PDB entry 3JB6 | electron microscopy, 3.30 A resolution | chains A and B of the 4 polymer chains in the assembly

== Chain A ==
Molecule: RNA-dependent RNA polymerase
Organism: Bombyx mori cypovirus 1
Notes: EC 2.7.7.48
UniProtKB: D0EZK6 (D0EZK6_CPVBM); residue numbers follow UniProt; this construct covers 1-1225
Sequence (1225 residues; numbered 1 to 1225; the number before each row is that of its first residue):
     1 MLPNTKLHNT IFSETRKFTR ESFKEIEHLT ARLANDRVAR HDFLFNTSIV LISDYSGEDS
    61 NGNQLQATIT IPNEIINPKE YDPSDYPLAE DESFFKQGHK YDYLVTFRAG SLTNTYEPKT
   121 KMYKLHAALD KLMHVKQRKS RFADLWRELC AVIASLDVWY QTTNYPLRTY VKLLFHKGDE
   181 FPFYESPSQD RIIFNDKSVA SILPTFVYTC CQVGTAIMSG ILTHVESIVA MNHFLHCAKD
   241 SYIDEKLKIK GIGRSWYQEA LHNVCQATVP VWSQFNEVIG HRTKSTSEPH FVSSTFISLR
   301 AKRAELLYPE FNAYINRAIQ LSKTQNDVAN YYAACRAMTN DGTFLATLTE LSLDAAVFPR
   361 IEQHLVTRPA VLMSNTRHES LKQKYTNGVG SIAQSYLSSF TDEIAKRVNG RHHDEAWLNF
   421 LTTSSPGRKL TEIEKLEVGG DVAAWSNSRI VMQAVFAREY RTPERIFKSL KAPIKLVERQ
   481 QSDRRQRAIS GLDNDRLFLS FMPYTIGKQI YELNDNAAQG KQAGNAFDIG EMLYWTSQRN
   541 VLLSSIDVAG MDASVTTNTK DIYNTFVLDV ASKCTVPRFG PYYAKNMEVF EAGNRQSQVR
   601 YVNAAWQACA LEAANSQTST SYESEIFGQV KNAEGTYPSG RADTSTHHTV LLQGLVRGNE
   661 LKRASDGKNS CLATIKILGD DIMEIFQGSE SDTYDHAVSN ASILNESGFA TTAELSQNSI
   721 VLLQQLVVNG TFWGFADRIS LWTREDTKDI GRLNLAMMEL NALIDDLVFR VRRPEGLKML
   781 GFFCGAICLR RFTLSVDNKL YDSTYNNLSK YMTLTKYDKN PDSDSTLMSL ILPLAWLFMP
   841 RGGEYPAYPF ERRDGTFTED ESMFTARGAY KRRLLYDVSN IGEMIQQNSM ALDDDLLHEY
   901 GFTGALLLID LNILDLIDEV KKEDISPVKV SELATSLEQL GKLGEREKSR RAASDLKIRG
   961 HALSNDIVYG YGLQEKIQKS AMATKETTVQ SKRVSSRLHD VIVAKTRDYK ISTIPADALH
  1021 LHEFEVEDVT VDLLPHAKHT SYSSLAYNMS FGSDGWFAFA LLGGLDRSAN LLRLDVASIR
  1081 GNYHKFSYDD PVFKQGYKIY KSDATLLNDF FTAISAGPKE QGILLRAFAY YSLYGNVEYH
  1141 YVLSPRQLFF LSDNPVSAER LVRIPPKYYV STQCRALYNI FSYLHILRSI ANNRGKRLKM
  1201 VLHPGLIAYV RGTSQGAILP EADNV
Unresolved in the structure: 1-4, 425-448, 1225
Small-molecule neighbours: GTP (guanosine-5'-triphosphate): Asn35, Arg37, Arg40, Asp144, Arg147, Glu180, Tyr184, Asn195, Arg791

== Chain B ==
Molecule: Viral structural protein 4
Organism: Bombyx mori cypovirus 1
UniProtKB: Q9IR43 (Q9IR43_CPVBM); residues 1-561 here = UniProt positions 1-561
Sequence (561 residues; each row starts with the number of its first residue):
     1 MFAIDPLKHS KLYEEYGLYL RPHQINQEIK PTTIKKKELA PTIRSIKYAS LIHSMLAKHA
    61 ARHNGTLINP RMYADMITLG NTKVTVTKGT PKAQIDTLKM NGLTVVSKSR RNNKKKPVSD
   121 TTATIDENTD DIVTYKALTE MSTLIESFRL PSGLALIIFD DEKYQSLIPN YINQLIAYTQ
   181 PHIIPTWQGI ADFSDTYLRS YFKRPFELTA SNLAAPQKYN LSPMTRSIFN NTGREDAVIR
   241 KLYGYGEYVF IRYEGCLITW TGIYGEVTMM VNLSKRDLGL DVGDDYLKEY KKLLFYGVIT
   301 DAIPSGISAR STIMKISPHK MMNPSGGALA VLSKFLEAVV STNVINATLV VYAEKGAGKT
   361 SFLSTYAEQL SLASGQVVGH LSSDAYGRWL AKNKDVEEPS FAYDYVLSLD TDDNESYYEQ
   421 KASELLISHG ISEVAQYELL SVRKKIKMMD EMNEVLIAQL ENADTHSERN FYYMVSTGKT
   481 TPRTLIVEGH FNAQDATIAR TDTTVLLRTI NDTTQAMRDR QRGGVVQLFL RDTYYRLLPA
   541 LHTTVYPFEM LESIRRWKWV H
Unresolved in the structure: 1, 24-39, 86-130, 561
Small-molecule neighbours: GTP (guanosine-5'-triphosphate): Lys355, Gly356, Ala357, Gly358, Lys359, Thr360, Ser361, Ser382, Ser383, Asp384, Arg388, Asp412, His490, Ala516, Arg520, Gln521, Arg522

== How chain A and chain B interact ==
Residue-residue contacts (109):
  Ala89(A) - Tyr473(B)
  Glu90(A) - Met474(B)
  Glu90(A) - Thr477(B)
  Glu90(A) - Lys479(B)
  Asp91(A) - Asn346(B)
  Asp91(A) - Thr477(B)  hydrogen bond (backbone-backbone)
  Asp91(A) - Gly478(B)
  Ser93(A) - Ile345(B)
  Ser93(A) - Asn346(B)  hydrogen bond
  Lys96(A) - Tyr473(B)
  Gln97(A) - Ala463(B)
  Gln97(A) - Arg469(B)
  Gln97(A) - Asn470(B)
  Gln97(A) - Tyr473(B)  hydrogen bond (backbone-side chain)
  Lys121(A) - Ile345(B)
  Asp354(A) - Arg469(B)  salt bridge
  Phe358(A) - Arg469(B)
  Phe358(A) - Ala496(B)
  Phe358(A) - Arg500(B)
  Pro359(A) - Ala496(B)  hydrophobic
  Ile361(A) - Glu461(B)
  Ile361(A) - Ala493(B)
  Ile361(A) - Ala496(B)  hydrophobic
  Gln363(A) - Ile457(B)
  Leu365(A) - Ile457(B)  hydrophobic
  Leu365(A) - Ala493(B)  hydrophobic
  Leu365(A) - Leu537(B)  hydrophobic
  Val366(A) - Leu537(B)
  Thr367(A) - Asn453(B)
  Thr367(A) - Arg536(B)
  Thr367(A) - Leu537(B)
  Arg368(A) - Tyr535(B)
  Arg368(A) - Arg536(B)  hydrogen bond (backbone-backbone)
  Arg368(A) - Leu538(B)  hydrogen bond (side chain-backbone)
  Arg368(A) - Pro539(B)
  Arg377(A) - Ser325(B)  hydrogen bond
  Arg377(A) - Thr544(B)  hydrogen bond (side chain-backbone)
  Arg377(A) - Tyr546(B)
  Arg377(A) - Glu549(B)  salt bridge
  His378(A) - Ile303(B)
  His378(A) - Arg508(B)
  Ala454(A) - Thr66(B)
  Ala457(A) - Asn173(B)
  Ala457(A) - Gln174(B)
  Arg458(A) - Asn170(B)
  Arg461(A) - Asn173(B)
  Arg461(A) - Ala177(B)
  Thr462(A) - Asn173(B)
  Pro463(A) - Gln165(B)
  Phe467(A) - Glu162(B)
  Phe467(A) - Gly326(B)
  Phe467(A) - Gly327(B)
  Phe467(A) - Ala330(B)
  Leu470(A) - Gly327(B)
  Leu470(A) - Lys334(B)
  Lys471(A) - Ala330(B)
  Lys471(A) - Ser333(B)
  Lys471(A) - Lys334(B)
  Ala472(A) - Lys334(B)
  Thr557(A) - Asp495(B)  hydrogen bond
  Thr557(A) - Leu541(B)
  Asn558(A) - Asn492(B)
  Asn558(A) - Leu537(B)  hydrogen bond (side chain-backbone)
  Asn558(A) - Pro539(B)
  Asp561(A) - Pro539(B)
  Arg578(A) - Ile176(B)  hydrogen bond (side chain-backbone)
  Arg578(A) - Ala177(B)  hydrogen bond (side chain-backbone)
  Arg578(A) - Thr179(B)
  Tyr583(A) - Gln165(B)
  Tyr583(A) - Ile176(B)
  Tyr583(A) - Ile183(B)  hydrophobic
  Ala584(A) - Ile183(B)
  Lys585(A) - Asp160(B)  salt bridge
  Glu588(A) - Trp187(B)
  Phe590(A) - Thr300(B)
  Phe590(A) - Asp301(B)
  Phe590(A) - Ala302(B)  hydrophobic
  Asn594(A) - Ala302(B)
  Arg595(A) - Tyr264(B)  hydrogen bond (side chain-backbone)
  Arg595(A) - Gly265(B)
  Arg595(A) - Ala302(B)  hydrogen bond (backbone-backbone)
  Ala613(A) - Leu541(B)
  Ala614(A) - Ala540(B)
  Ala614(A) - Leu541(B)
  Ala614(A) - His542(B)  hydrogen bond (backbone-backbone)
  Ala614(A) - Thr543(B)
  Asn615(A) - Leu541(B)
  Asn615(A) - Thr543(B)
  Ser616(A) - Leu541(B)  hydrogen bond (backbone-backbone)
  Ser616(A) - His542(B)  hydrogen bond (backbone-side chain)
  Gln617(A) - Lys334(B)
  Gln617(A) - Thr501(B)
  Gln617(A) - Asp502(B)  hydrogen bond (side chain-backbone)
  Gln617(A) - Thr503(B)
  Gln617(A) - Thr504(B)  hydrogen bond (side chain-backbone)
  Ser619(A) - Thr501(B)  hydrogen bond (side chain-backbone)
  Ser619(A) - Asp502(B)
  Phe627(A) - Ile345(B)
  Gly628(A) - Asn343(B)
  Gln629(A) - Asn343(B)  hydrogen bond (backbone-side chain)
  Val630(A) - Arg500(B)
  Lys631(A) - Val344(B)
  Lys631(A) - Arg500(B)
  Lys631(A) - Asp502(B)
  Asn632(A) - Thr501(B)
  Ala633(A) - Asp495(B)
  Ala633(A) - Ala499(B)  hydrophobic
  Glu634(A) - Asp495(B)
  Glu634(A) - His542(B)
Also at the interface, not in a pair above, chain A (65 interface residues in all): Glu92, Phe94, Phe95, Arg360, Thr376, Gln453, Arg496, Asn564, Asn586, Ser597, Glu623, Gly635
Also at the interface, not in a pair above, chain B (73 interface residues in all): Ser166, Tyr178, Thr186, Glu266, Val331, Glu337, Leu456, Leu460, Ser476, Thr497, Val545

== Overview ==
Chain A and chain B form an interface of 65 and 73 residues respectively; the contacts include 20 hydrogen
bonds and 3 salt bridges. Polar pairs include Asp354(A)-Arg469(B), Arg377(A)-Glu549(B) and
Lys585(A)-Asp160(B). Chain A binds GTP. Bound to chain B: GTP.
Chain A is RNA-dependent RNA polymerase and chain B is Viral structural protein 4, both from Bombyx mori
cypovirus 1; the structure, In situ structures of the segmented genome and RNA polymerase complex inside a
dsRNA virus, was determined by electron microscopy, deposited together with 3JB7.
